PDB entry 1WDG | X-ray diffraction, 2.06 A resolution | chains A and B

== Chain A ==
Protein: E2 glycoprotein
Source organism: Murine hepatitis virus
Notes: fragment: nMHV 2-Helix
UniProt: P11224 (VGL2_CVMA5); residue numbers follow UniProt; this construct covers 969-1017, 1224-1254
Sequence (94 residues; each row starts with the number of its first residue; note: 192 numbers in that range are skipped by the numbering (no residue carries them; nothing is unmodelled there)):
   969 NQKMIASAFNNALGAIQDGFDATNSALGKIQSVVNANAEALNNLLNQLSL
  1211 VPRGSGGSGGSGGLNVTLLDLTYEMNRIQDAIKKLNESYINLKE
Not modelled in the structure: 1211-1223
Sequence notes: linker (1018, 1211-1223)
UniProt features mapped onto this chain:
  - glycosylation (N-linked (GlcNAc...) asparagine): Asn1225, Asn1246
What the authors report for this chain:
  - mutagenesis - F977K, L981K: unchanged expression (citing earlier work)

== Chain B ==
Protein: E2 glycoprotein
Source organism: Murine hepatitis virus
Notes: fragment: nMHV 2-Helix
UniProt: P11224 (VGL2_CVMA5); residue numbers follow UniProt; this construct covers 969-1017, 1224-1254
Sequence (94 residues; each row starts with the number of its first residue; note: 192 numbers in that range are skipped by the numbering (no residue carries them; nothing is unmodelled there)):
   969 NQKMIASAFNNALGAIQDGFDATNSALGKIQSVVNANAEALNNLLNQLS
  1210 LVPRGSGGSGGSGGLNVTLLDLTYEMNRIQDAIKKLNESYINLKE
Not modelled in the structure: 969, 1210-1228
Sequence notes: linker (1210-1223)
UniProt features mapped onto this chain:
  - glycosylation (N-linked (GlcNAc...) asparagine): Asn1225, Asn1246
What the authors report for this chain:
  - mutagenesis - F977K, L981K: unchanged expression (citing earlier work)

== Interface between chain A and chain B ==
Contacting residue pairs (4; chain A residue first):
  Glu1007(A) with Lys1243(B), salt bridge
  Asn1010(A) with Lys1243(B)
  Leu1228(A) with Glu1247(B)
  Tyr1233(A) with Glu1254(B)
Other interface residues (no listed pair), chain A (6 interface residues in all): Leu1018, Glu1234
Other interface residues (no listed pair), chain B (6 interface residues in all): Thr1232, Asn1236, Lys1253

== Overview ==
Chain A and chain B each contribute 6 residues to their interface, with 1 salt bridge. The salt-bridged pair
is Glu1007(A)-Lys1243(B). The paper reports that F977K and L981K of chain A leave expression unchanged; F977K
and L981K of chain B leave expression unchanged.
Both chains are E2 glycoprotein (Murine hepatitis virus). Entry 1WDG (crystal structure of MHV spike protein
fusion core) was determined by X-ray diffraction, deposited together with 1WDF.
